6P4A - chains L and C of the 3 polymer chains in the assembly; structure by X-ray diffraction, 2.20 A resolution.

== Chain L ==
Name: HyHEL10 Fab light chain
Organism: Mus musculus
Reference sequence: A0A0E4B213 (A0A0E4B213_MOUSE); residues 107-214 here correspond to UniProt positions 131-238 (UniProt number = residue number + 24)
Chain sequence (214 residues; numbered 1 to 214; the number before each row is that of its first residue):
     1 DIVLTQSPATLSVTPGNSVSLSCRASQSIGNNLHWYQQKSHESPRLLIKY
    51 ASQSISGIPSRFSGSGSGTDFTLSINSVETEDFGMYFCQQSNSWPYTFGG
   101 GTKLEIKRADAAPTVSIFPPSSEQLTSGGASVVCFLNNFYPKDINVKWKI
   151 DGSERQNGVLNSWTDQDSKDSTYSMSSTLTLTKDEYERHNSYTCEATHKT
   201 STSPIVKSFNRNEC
Disulfides: Cys23-Cys88, Cys134-Cys194

== Chain C ==
Name: Lysozyme C
Organism: Gallus gallus
Notes: EC 3.2.1.17
Reference sequence: P00698 (LYSC_CHICK); residues 1-129 here correspond to UniProt positions 19-147 (UniProt number = residue number + 18)
Chain sequence (129 residues; each row starts with the number of its first residue):
     1 KVFGRCELAAAMKRHGLDNYQGYSLGNWVCAAKFESNFNTQATNRNTDGS
    51 TDYGILQINSRWWCNDGRTPGSENLCNIPCSALLSSDITASVNCAKKIVS
   101 DGNGMNAWVAWRNRCKGTDVQAWIRGCRL
Differences from the reference sequence: engineered mutation Gln21 (Arg39 in P00698), Glu73 (Arg91 in P00698)
Disulfides: Cys6-Cys127, Cys30-Cys115, Cys64-Cys80, Cys76-Cys94

== Interface between chain L and chain C ==
Residue-residue contacts - 15 pairs, chain L then chain C:
  Asn31(L) - Arg14(C)
  Asn31(L) - His15(C)  hydrogen bond (side chain-backbone)
  Asn31(L) - Gly16(C)
  Asn31(L) - Lys96(C)  hydrogen bond
  Asn32(L) - Gly16(C)  hydrogen bond (side chain-backbone)
  Asn32(L) - Tyr20(C)
  Asn32(L) - Lys96(C)  hydrogen bond
  Lys49(L) - Asn93(C)
  Tyr50(L) - Asn93(C)
  Tyr50(L) - Lys96(C)
  Gln53(L) - Thr89(C)
  Gln53(L) - Asn93(C)  hydrogen bond
  Ser91(L) - Tyr20(C)
  Asn92(L) - Gln21(C)
  Tyr96(L) - Ser100(C)
Also at the interface, not in a pair above, chain L (9 interface residues in all): Gly30
Also at the interface, not in a pair above, chain C (10 interface residues in all): Asn19

== Summary ==
Chain L and chain C form an interface of 9 and 10 residues respectively, with 5 hydrogen bonds. Polar contacts
include Asn31(L)-His15(C), Asn31(L)-Lys96(C) and Asn32(L)-Gly16(C).
Chain L is HyHEL10 Fab light chain (Mus musculus) and chain C is Lysozyme C (Gallus gallus); the structure,
HyHEL10 Fab complexed with hen egg lysozyme carrying two mutations (HEL2x-rigid): R21Q and R73E, was
determined by X-ray diffraction, deposited together with 6P4C and 6P4D.
